PDB entry 8WMC | electron microscopy, 2.90 A resolution | chains B and A of the 3 polymer chains in the assembly

[Chain B]
Protein: CHAT domain-containing protein
Source organism: Desulfonema ishimotonii
UniProtKB: A0A401FT52 (A0A401FT52_9DELT); numbering as in UniProt (aligned over 1-751)
Chain sequence (751 residues; numbered 1 to 751; the number before each row is that of its first residue):
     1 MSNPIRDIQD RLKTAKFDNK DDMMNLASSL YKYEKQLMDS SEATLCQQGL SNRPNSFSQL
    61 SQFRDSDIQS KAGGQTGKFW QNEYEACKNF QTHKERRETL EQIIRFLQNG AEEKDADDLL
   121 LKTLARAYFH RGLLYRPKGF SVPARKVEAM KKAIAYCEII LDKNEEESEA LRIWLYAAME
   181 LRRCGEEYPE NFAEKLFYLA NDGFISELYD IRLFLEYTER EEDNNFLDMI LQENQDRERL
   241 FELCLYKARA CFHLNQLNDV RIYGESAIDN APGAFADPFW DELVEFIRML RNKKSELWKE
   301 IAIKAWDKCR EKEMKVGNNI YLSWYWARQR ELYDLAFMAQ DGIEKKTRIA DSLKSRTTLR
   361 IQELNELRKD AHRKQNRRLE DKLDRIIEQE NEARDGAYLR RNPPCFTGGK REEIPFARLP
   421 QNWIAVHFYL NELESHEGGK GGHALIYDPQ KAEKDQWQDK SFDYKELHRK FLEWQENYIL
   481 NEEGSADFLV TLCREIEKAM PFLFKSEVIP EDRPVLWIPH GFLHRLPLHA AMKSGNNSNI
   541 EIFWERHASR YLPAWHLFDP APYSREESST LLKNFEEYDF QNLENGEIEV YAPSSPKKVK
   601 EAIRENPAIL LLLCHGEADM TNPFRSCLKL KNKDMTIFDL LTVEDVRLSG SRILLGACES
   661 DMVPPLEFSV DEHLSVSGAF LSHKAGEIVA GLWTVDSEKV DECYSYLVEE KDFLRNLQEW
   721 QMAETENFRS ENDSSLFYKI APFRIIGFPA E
Not modelled in the structure: 1-2, 68-74, 405-408, 535-537, 751
From the paper describing this entry:
  - mutagenesis - Q47A, G49A: unchanged binding to CRISPR-associated RAMP family protein (chain A)

[Chain A]
Protein: CRISPR-associated RAMP family protein
Source organism: Desulfonema ishimotonii
UniProtKB: A0A401FT36 (A0A401FT36_9BACT); residue numbers follow UniProt; this construct covers 1-1540, 1542-1601
Chain sequence (1601 residues; row label = number of the first residue in the row; note: 1 number in that range is skipped by the numbering (no residue carries it; nothing is unmodelled there)):
     1 MTTTMKISIE FLEPFRMTKW QESTRRNKNN KEFVRGQAFA RWHRNKKDNT KGRPYITGTL
    61 LRSAVIRSAE NLLTLSDGKI SEKTCCPGKF DTEDKDRLLQ LRQRSTLRWT DKNPCPDNAE
   121 TYCPFCELLG RSGNDGKKAE KKDWRFRIHF GNLSLPGKPD FDGPKAIGSQ RVLNRVDFKS
   181 GKAHDFFKAY EVDHTRFPRF EGEITIDNKV SAEARKLLCD SLKFTDRLCG ALCVIRFDEY
   241 TPAADSGKQT ENVQAEPNAN LAEKTAEQII SILDDNKKTE YTRLLADAIR SLRRSSKLVA
   301 GLPKDHDGKD DHYLWDIGKK KKDENSVTIR QILTTSADTK ELKNAGKWRE FCEKLGEALY
   361 LKSKDMSGGL KITRRILGDA EFHGKPDRLE KSRSVSIGSV LKETVVCGEL VAKTPFFFGA
   421 IDEDAKQTDL QVLLTPDNKY RLPRSAVRGI LRRDLQTYFD SPCNAELGGR PCMCKTCRIM
   481 RGITVMDARS EYNAPPEIRH RTRINPFTGT VAEGALFNME VAPEGIVFPF QLRYRGSEDG
   541 LPDALKTVLK WWAEGQAFMS GAASTGKGRF RMENAKYETL DLSDENQRND YLKNWGWRDE
   601 KGLEELKKRL NSGLPEPGNY RDPKWHEINV SIEMASPFIN GDPIRAAVDK RGTDVVTFVK
   661 YKAEGEEAKP VCAYKAESFR GVIRSAVARI HMEDGVPLTE LTHSDCECLL CQIFGSEYEA
   721 GKIRFEDLVF ESDPEPVTFD HVAIDRFTGG AADKKKFDDS PLPGSPARPL MLKGSFWIRR
   781 DVLEDEEYCK ALGKALADVN NGLYPLGGKS AIGYGQVKSL GIKGDDKRIS RLMNPAFDET
   841 DVAVPEKPKT DAEVRIEAEK VYYPHYFVEP HKKVEREEKP CGHQKFHEGR LTGKIRCKLI
   901 TKTPLIVPDT SNDDFFRPAD KEARKEKDEY HKSYAFFRLH KQIMIPGSEL RGMVSSVYET
   961 VTNSCFRIFD ETKRLSWRMD ADHQNVLQDF LPGRVTADGK HIQKFSETAR VPFYDKTQKH
  1021 FDILDEQEIA GEKPVRMWVK RFIKRLSLVD PAKHPQKKQD NKWKRRKEGI ATFIEQKNGS
  1081 YYFNVVTNNG CTSFHLWHKP DNFDQEKLEG IQNGEKLDCW VRDSRYQKAF QEIPENDPDG
  1141 WECKEGYLHV VGPSKVEFSD KKGDVINNFQ GTLPSVPNDW KTIRTNDFKN RKRKNEPVFC
  1201 CEDDKGNYYT MAKYCETFFF DLKENEEYEI PEKARIKYKE LLRVYNNNPQ AVPESVFQSR
  1261 VARENVEKLK SGDLVYFKHN EKYVEDIVPV RISRTVDDRM IGKRMSADLR PCHGDWVEDG
  1321 DLSALNAYPE KRLLLRHPKG LCPACRLFGT GSYKGRVRFG FASLENDPEW LIPGKNPGDP
  1381 FHGGPVMLSL LERPRPTWSI PGSDNKFKVP GRKFYVHHHA WKTIKDGNHP TTGKAIEQSP
  1441 NNRTVEALAG GNSFSFEIAF ENLKEWELGL LIHSLQLEKG LAHKLGMAKS MGFGSVEIDV
  1501 ESVRLRKDWK QWRNGNSEIP NWLGKGFAKL KEWFRDELDF
 1541A I
  1542 ENLKKLLWFP EGDQAPRVCY PMLRKKDDPN GNSGYEELKD GEFKKEDRQK KLTTPWTPWA
Not modelled in the structure: 133-145, 239-259, 319-326, 835-839, 918-929, 978-1229, 1251-1291
Bound ions: Zn2+ site 1: Cys123, Cys126; Zn2+ site 2: Cys463, Cys472, Cys474, Cys477; Zn2+ site 3: His703, Cys706, Cys708, Cys711; Zn2+ site 4: Cys965, Cys1312, Cys1342, Cys1345
From the paper describing this entry:
  - conformationally variable residues (order/disorder transition): Gly368 to Gly398, Val1317 to Arg1336
  - catalytic residues: Asp429, Asp654 (citing earlier work)

[How chain B and chain A interact]
Pairs across the interface (90; chain B residue first):
  Tyr33(B) - Leu1333(A)
  Glu34(B) - Pro1329(A)
  Leu37(B) - Glu513(A)
  Leu37(B) - Arg1332(A)
  Met38(B) - Leu370(A)
  Met38(B) - Glu513(A)
  Ser40(B) - Arg503(A)
  Ser40(B) - Asn505(A)
  Ser40(B) - Ala512(A)
  Ser41(B) - Phe507(A)
  Glu42(B) - Phe507(A)
  Thr44(B) - Asn505(A)  hydrogen bond
  Thr44(B) - Thr508(A)
  Leu45(B) - Glu878(A)
  Leu45(B) - Lys879(A)
  Leu45(B) - Pro880(A)
  Cys46(B) - Arg1336(A)
  Gln47(B) - Glu878(A)  hydrogen bond (backbone-backbone)
  Gln47(B) - His1313(A)  hydrogen bond
  Gln47(B) - Arg1336(A)
  Gln47(B) - Gly1340(A)
  Gln47(B) - Ser1352(A)  hydrogen bond
  Gln48(B) - Glu878(A)
  Gln48(B) - Leu1333(A)
  Gln48(B) - Arg1336(A)
  Gln48(B) - His1337(A)
  Gln48(B) - Pro1338(A)
  Gly49(B) - Leu1333(A)
  Gly49(B) - Arg1336(A)
  Gly49(B) - His1337(A)  hydrogen bond (backbone-backbone)
  Gly49(B) - Pro1338(A)
  Leu50(B) - Leu1333(A)  hydrogen bond (backbone-backbone)
  Arg53(B) - Arg1310(A)
  Arg53(B) - Leu1334(A)
  Arg53(B) - Leu1335(A)
  Arg53(B) - Arg1336(A)  hydrogen bond (side chain-backbone)
  Arg53(B) - His1337(A)
  Phe57(B) - Trp1316(A)  hydrophobic
  Phe57(B) - Asp1321(A)
  Phe57(B) - Leu1322(A)  hydrophobic
  Arg64(B) - Tyr1328(A)
  Arg64(B) - Glu1330(A)  salt bridge
  Lys94(B) - Asp705(A)
  Glu101(B) - Leu377(A)
  Ile104(B) - Ile376(A)  hydrophobic
  Arg105(B) - Ile372(A)
  Arg105(B) - Thr373(A)
  Arg105(B) - Ile376(A)
  Phe106(B) - Leu370(A)  hydrophobic
  Gln108(B) - Thr373(A)
  Gln108(B) - Ile376(A)
  Asn109(B) - Lys371(A)
  Arg136(B) - Asp705(A)  salt bridge
  Ser141(B) - Glu466(A)
  Ala144(B) - Ala380(A)
  Ala144(B) - Glu381(A)
  Arg145(B) - Lys182(A)
  Arg145(B) - Ala183(A)  hydrogen bond (side chain-backbone)
  Arg145(B) - His184(A)
  Arg145(B) - Ala380(A)
  Glu148(B) - Asp379(A)
  Glu366(B) - Lys179(A)  salt bridge
  Lys465(B) - Lys391(A)
  His468(B) - Lys391(A)  hydrogen bond
  Arg469(B) - Lys391(A)
  Arg469(B) - Ser392(A)  hydrogen bond (side chain-backbone)
  Leu472(B) - Arg470(A)
  Glu473(B) - Ser392(A)
  Glu473(B) - Arg393(A)
  Glu473(B) - Ser394(A)
  Glu476(B) - Ser105(A)  hydrogen bond
  Glu476(B) - Arg393(A)  salt bridge
  Glu476(B) - Val395(A)
  Glu476(B) - Met473(A)
  Asn477(B) - Ser394(A)
  Asn477(B) - Val395(A)
  Asn477(B) - Ser396(A)  hydrogen bond (side chain-backbone)
  Ile479(B) - Met473(A)  hydrophobic
  Ile479(B) - Arg478(A)
  Leu480(B) - Val395(A)  hydrophobic
  Asn481(B) - Ser396(A)
  Phe488(B) - Arg108(A)
  Glu617(B) - Ser461(A)  hydrogen bond
  Met620(B) - Pro462(A)
  Met620(B) - Cys463(A)  hydrophobic
  Met620(B) - Asn464(A)
  Thr621(B) - Lys179(A)
  Thr621(B) - Asn464(A)
  Leu666(B) - Arg470(A)  hydrogen bond (backbone-side chain)
  Glu667(B) - Arg470(A)  hydrogen bond (backbone-side chain)
Other interface residues (no listed pair), chain B (64 interface residues in all): Asn3, Ile5, Leu30, Tyr31, Ser51, Ser56, Leu60, Ser61, Arg97, Glu98, Tyr128, Tyr135, Lys138, Lys152, Glu363, Arg368, Ala618, Pro665
Other interface residues (no listed pair), chain A (71 interface residues in all): Phe382, Ile397, Asp460, Cys474, Thr702, Ser704, Glu707, Tyr718, Cys881, Gly882, Gly1320, Leu1325, Lys1339, Leu1341, Tyr1353
Interface features reported in the paper:
  - residue pairs: Leu50(B)-Leu1333(A), Arg53(B)-Leu1334(A), Arg64(B)-Glu1330(A)

[In short]
64 residues of chain B and 71 residues of chain A are in contact; the contacts include 15 hydrogen bonds and 4
salt bridges. Polar pairs include Arg64(B)-Glu1330(A), Arg136(B)-Asp705(A) and Glu366(B)-Lys179(A). The
authors report contacts between Leu50(B) and Leu1333(A), Arg53(B) and Leu1334(A) and Arg64(B) and Glu1330(A).
From the paper: catalytic residues Asp429(A) and Asp654(A); Q47A and G49A of chain B leave binding to
CRISPR-associated RAMP family protein (chain A) unchanged.
Chain B is CHAT domain-containing protein and chain A is CRISPR-associated RAMP family protein, both from
Desulfonema ishimotonii; the structure, Cryo-EM structure of DiCas7-11-crRNA in complex with regulator, was
determined by electron microscopy (same publication as 8WM4, 8WMI and 8WML).
